PDB entry 1TJ9 | X-ray diffraction, 1.10 A resolution | chains A and B

Chain A:
Molecule: Phospholipase A2
Source organism: Daboia russellii russellii
Notes: EC 3.1.1.4
UniProtKB: P59071 (PA28_DABRP); the construct has insertions or renumbered stretches relative to UniProt, so the offset changes along the chain: 1-14 = UniProt 1-14; 16-56 = UniProt 15-55; 67-86 = UniProt 58-77; 88-122 = UniProt 78-112; 1 more segments
Sequence (121 residues; row label = number of the first residue in the row; note: 12 numbers in that range are skipped by the numbering (no residue carries them; nothing is unmodelled there)):
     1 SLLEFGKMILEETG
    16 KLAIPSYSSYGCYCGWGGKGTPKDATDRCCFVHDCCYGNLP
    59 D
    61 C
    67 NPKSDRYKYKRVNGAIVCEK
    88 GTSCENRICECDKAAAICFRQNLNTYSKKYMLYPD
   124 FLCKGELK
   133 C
Disulfides: Cys27-Cys126, Cys29-Cys45, Cys44-Cys105, Cys50-Cys133, Cys51-Cys98, Cys61-Cys91, Cys84-Cys96
Swiss-Prot annotation at these positions:
  - active site: His48, Asp99
  - binding site (Ca(2+)): Tyr28, Gly30, Gly32, Asp49

Chain B:
Molecule: VARS peptide
Sequence (4 residues; row label = number of the first residue in the row):
     1 VARS

How chain A and chain B interact:
Residue-residue contacts (13):
  Gly32(A) with Ser4(B)
  Gly33(A) with Ser4(B)
  His48(A) with Arg3(B), hydrogen bond
  Asp49(A) with Arg3(B), salt bridge
  Tyr52(A) with Ala2(B); Arg3(B)
  Gly53(A) with Ala2(B); Arg3(B)
  Leu55(A) with Val1(B)
  Pro56(A) with Val1(B), hydrogen bond (backbone-backbone)
  Cys61(A) with Val1(B), hydrogen bond (backbone-backbone)
  Asn67(A) with Val1(B)
  Pro68(A) with Val1(B)
Also at the interface, not in a pair above, chain A (13 interface residues in all): Cys50, Lys69

Overview:
The interface between chain A and chain B involves 13 residues on one side and 4 on the other, with 3 hydrogen
bonds and 1 salt bridge. Polar contacts include Asp49(A)-Arg3(B), His48(A)-Arg3(B) and Pro56(A)-Val1(B).
Here chain A is Phospholipase A2 (Daboia russellii russellii) and chain B is VARS peptide. Entry 1TJ9
(Structure of the complexed formed between group II phospholipase A2 and a rationally designed tetra
peptide,Val-Ala-Arg-Ser ...) was determined by X-ray diffraction.
